2O8M - chains B and C of the 4 polymer chains in the assembly; structure by X-ray diffraction, 2.00 A resolution.

Chain B:
Molecule: Protease
From: Hepatitis C virus
Notes: EC 3.4.22.-; engineered mutation(s): S149A
Reference sequence: Q9ELS8 (Q9ELS8_9HEPC); residues 1-181 here correspond to UniProt positions 1027-1207 (UniProt number = residue number + 1026)
Sequence (200 residues; row label = number of the first residue in the row; note: 1 number in that range is skipped by the numbering (no residue carries it; nothing is unmodelled there); numbers below 1 keep their minus sign (Met-11 is residue -11)):
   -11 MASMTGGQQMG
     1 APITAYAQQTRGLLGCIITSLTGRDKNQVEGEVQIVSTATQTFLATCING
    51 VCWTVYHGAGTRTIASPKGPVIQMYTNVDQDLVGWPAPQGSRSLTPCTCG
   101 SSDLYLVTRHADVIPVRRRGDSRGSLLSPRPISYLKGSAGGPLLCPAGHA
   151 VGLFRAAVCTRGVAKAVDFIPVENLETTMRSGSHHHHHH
Unresolved in the structure: -11 to -1, 1-27, 183-189
Construct notes: expression tag (-11 to -1, 182-189); conflict Arg119 (Gln1145 in Q9ELS8), Ala139 (Ser1165 in Q9ELS8)
Metal / ion sites: Zn2+: Cys97, Cys99, Cys145

Chain C:
Molecule: Protease
Reference sequence: P27958 (POLG_HCVH); residues 221-239 here correspond to UniProt positions 1677-1695 (UniProt number = residue number + 1456)
Sequence (23 residues; row label = number of the first residue in the row):
   219 KKGCVVIVGRIVLSGKPAIIPKK
Construct notes: expression tag (219-220, 240-241)
Metal / ion sites: Na+: Leu231, Gly233 (shared with 1 residue of chain A)

Chain B / chain C interface:
Contacting residue pairs - 6 pairs, chain B then chain C:
  Val29(B) - Ile238(C)  hydrophobic
  Glu30(B) - Ile238(C)
  Gly31(B) - Ile238(C)
  Arg109(B) - Ile237(C)
  Ala111(B) - Pro235(C)
  Val113(B) - Pro235(C)  hydrophobic
Other interface residues (no listed pair), chain B (9 interface residues in all): Ile35, Val107, His110
Other interface residues (no listed pair), chain C (4 interface residues in all): Ala236

In short:
9 residues of chain B and 4 residues of chain C are in contact. Leu231(C) and Gly233(C) coordinate Na+.
Cys97(B), Cys99(B) and Cys145(B) coordinate Zn2+.
Chain B is Protease (Hepatitis C virus) and chain C is Protease; the structure, Crystal structure of the S139A
mutant of Hepatitis C Virus NS3/4A protease, was determined by X-ray diffraction together with 2OBO, 2OBQ,
2OC0, 2OC1, 2OC7 and 2OC8 from the same study.
